PDB entry 8U62 | electron microscopy, 3.30 A resolution | chains B and A

# Chain B (and A)
Name: histidine kinase
Source organism: Pseudomonas syringae pv. tomato str. DC3000
Notes: chain A of this document is another copy of the same molecule, construct and numbering; everything in this record applies to it too
UniProt: Q885D3 (Q885D3_PSESM); residue numbers follow UniProt; this construct covers 1-745
Sequence (746 residues; each row starts with the number of its first residue; numbering starts at 0):
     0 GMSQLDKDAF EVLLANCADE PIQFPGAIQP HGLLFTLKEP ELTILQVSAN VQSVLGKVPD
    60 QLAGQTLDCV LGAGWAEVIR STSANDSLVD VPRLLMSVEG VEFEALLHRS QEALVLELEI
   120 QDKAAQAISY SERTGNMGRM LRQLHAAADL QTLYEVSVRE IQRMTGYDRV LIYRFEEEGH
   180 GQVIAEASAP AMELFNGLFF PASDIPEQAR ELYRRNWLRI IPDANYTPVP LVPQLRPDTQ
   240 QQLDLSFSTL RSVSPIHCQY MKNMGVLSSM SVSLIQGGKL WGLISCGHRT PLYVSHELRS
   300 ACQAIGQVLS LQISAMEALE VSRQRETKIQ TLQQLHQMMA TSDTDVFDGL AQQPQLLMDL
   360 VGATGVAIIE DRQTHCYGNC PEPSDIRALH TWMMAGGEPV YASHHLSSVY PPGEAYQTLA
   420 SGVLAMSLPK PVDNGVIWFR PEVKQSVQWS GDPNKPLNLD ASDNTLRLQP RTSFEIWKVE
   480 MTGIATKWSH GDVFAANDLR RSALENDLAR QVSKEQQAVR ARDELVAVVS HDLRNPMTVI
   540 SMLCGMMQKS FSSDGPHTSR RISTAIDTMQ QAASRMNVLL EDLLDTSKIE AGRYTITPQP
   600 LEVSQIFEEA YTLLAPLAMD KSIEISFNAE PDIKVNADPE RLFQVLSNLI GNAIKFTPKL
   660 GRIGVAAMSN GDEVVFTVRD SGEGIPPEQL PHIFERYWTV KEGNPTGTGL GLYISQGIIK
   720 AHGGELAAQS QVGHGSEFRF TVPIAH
Unresolved in the structure: 0-1, 125-128, 450-464, 528-745 (chain A: 0-2, 124-128, 341-344, 450-464, 518-745)
Sequence notes: expression tag (0)
Covalently attached groups: 2(R),3(E)- phytochromobilin (LBV) linked to Cys16
Small-molecule neighbours: 2(R),3(E)- phytochromobilin (LBV; 3-[2-[(Z)-[3-(2-carboxyethyl)-5-[(Z)-(4-ethenyl-3-methyl-5-oxidanylidene-pyrrol-2-ylidene)methyl]-4-methyl-pyrrol-1-ium -2-ylidene]methyl]-5-[(Z)-[(3E)-3-ethylidene-4-methyl-5-oxidanylidene-pyrrolidin-2-ylidene]methyl]-4-methyl-1H-pyrrol-3- yl]propanoic acid): Leu13, Ala17, Ile21, Tyr172, Phe194, Leu197, Phe199, Ser202, Asp203, Ile204, Pro205, Ala208, Tyr212, Arg218, Arg250, Val252, Ser253, Ile255, His256, Tyr259, Met263, Ser270, Leu282, Ser284, Leu467, Pro469, Ser472
Reported in the primary citation:
  - conformationally variable residues (domain motion, helix shift): Val307, Thr326, Ile483
  - post-translational modification sites: His530
  - mutagenesis - H530A: abolished catalytic activity

# Chain B / chain A interface
Contacting residue pairs - 38 pairs, chain B then chain A:
  Asp89(B) - Arg138(A)
  Asp89(B) - Arg141(A)  salt bridge
  Tyr129(B) - Tyr129(A)  hydrophobic
  Tyr129(B) - Ser130(A)  hydrogen bond
  Thr133(B) - Arg132(A)
  Arg138(B) - Asp89(A)  salt bridge
  Leu140(B) - Gln306(A)
  Leu140(B) - Val307(A)  hydrophobic
  Arg141(B) - Gln302(A)
  Arg141(B) - Gln306(A)
  His144(B) - Trp216(A)
  His144(B) - Gln306(A)
  Trp216(B) - His144(A)
  Ala303(B) - Leu140(A)  hydrophobic
  Gln306(B) - His144(A)
  Val307(B) - Leu140(A)  hydrophobic
  Ser309(B) - His144(A)  hydrogen bond
  Leu310(B) - Gln311(A)
  Gln311(B) - Leu310(A)
  Ser313(B) - Ala314(A)
  Ala314(B) - Leu310(A)
  Ala314(B) - Ser313(A)
  Ala314(B) - Ala314(A)  hydrophobic
  Ala317(B) - Ala317(A)  hydrophobic
  Arg324(B) - Arg324(A)
  Ile328(B) - Phe493(A)  hydrophobic
  Asp497(B) - Arg500(A)  salt bridge
  Arg500(B) - His335(A)
  Arg500(B) - Arg500(A)
  Leu503(B) - Glu504(A)
  Glu504(B) - Arg500(A)
  Glu504(B) - Leu503(A)
  Glu504(B) - Glu504(A)
  Leu507(B) - Leu507(A)  hydrophobic
  Gln510(B) - Val511(A)
  Val511(B) - Leu507(A)  hydrophobic
  Glu514(B) - Gln510(A)
  Glu514(B) - Glu514(A)
Other interface residues (no listed pair), chain B (32 interface residues in all): Ile274, Gln302, Phe493, Ala508, Ala517
Other interface residues (no listed pair), chain A (35 interface residues in all): Thr133, Ile274, Ala303, Ser309, His489, Asp497, Ala508, Ala517

# In short
Chain B and chain A form an interface of 32 and 35 residues respectively; the contacts include 2 hydrogen
bonds and 3 salt bridges. Among the polar pairs are Asp89(B)-Arg141(A), Arg138(B)-Asp89(A) and
Asp497(B)-Arg500(A). Covalently linked 2(R),3(E)- phytochromobilin: at Cys16(B). The paper reports that H530A
of chain B abolishes catalytic activity; a modification site at His530(B).
Chain B and chain A are both histidine kinase (Pseudomonas syringae pv. tomato str. DC3000); the structure,
Cryo-EM structure of PsBphP in Pfr state, Dimer of Dimers FL, was determined by electron microscopy, deposited
together with 8U4X, 8U63, 8U64, 8U65 and 8U8Z.
